6MJJ - chains A and B of the 4 polymer chains in the assembly; structure by X-ray diffraction, 1.93 A resolution.

== Chain A ==
Name: Antigen-presenting glycoprotein CD1d1
From: Mus musculus
UniProt: A0A0R4J090 (A0A0R4J090_MOUSE); residues 1-279 here correspond to UniProt positions 19-297 (UniProt number = residue number + 18)
Sequence (285 residues; each row starts with the number of its first residue):
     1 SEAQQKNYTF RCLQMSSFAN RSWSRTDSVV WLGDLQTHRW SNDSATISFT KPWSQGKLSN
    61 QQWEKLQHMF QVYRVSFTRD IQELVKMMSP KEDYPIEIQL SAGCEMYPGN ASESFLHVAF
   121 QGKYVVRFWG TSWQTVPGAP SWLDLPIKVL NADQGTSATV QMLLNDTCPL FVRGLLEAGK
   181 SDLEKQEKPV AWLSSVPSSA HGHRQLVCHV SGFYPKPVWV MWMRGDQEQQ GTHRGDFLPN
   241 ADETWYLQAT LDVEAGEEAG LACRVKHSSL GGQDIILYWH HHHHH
Unresolved in the structure: 1-6, 280-285
Differences from the reference sequence: expression tag (280-285)
Disulfides: Cys-104/Cys-168, Cys-208/Cys-263
Glycans and other covalent adducts: N-acetylglucosamine (NAG) linked to Asn-20, Asn-42; glycan linked to Asn-165
Bound ions: Na+: Ala-152 (shared with 1 residue of chain C)
Residues lining bound ligands: JU4 (N-[(2S,3S,4R)-1-({4-O-[(3,4-dichlorophenyl)methyl]-alpha-D-galactopyranosyl}oxy)-3,4-dihydroxyoctadecan-2-yl]hexacosanamide): Phe-10, Cys-12, Gln-14, Ser-28, Val-30, His-38, Trp-40, Ile-47, Trp-63, Leu-66, Met-69, Phe-70, Tyr-73, Ser-76, Phe-77, Asp-80, Ile-81, Leu-84, Val-85, Ile-98, Leu-100, Ala-102, Gly-103, Leu-116, Val-118, Phe-120, Trp-133, Trp-142, Leu-143, Pro-146, Leu-150, Asp-153, Gly-155, Thr-156, Ala-158, Thr-159, Val-160, Leu-163, Leu-164, Thr-167, Cys-168, Phe-171

== Chain B ==
Name: Beta-2-microglobulin
From: Mus musculus
UniProt: P01887 (B2MG_MOUSE); residues 1-99 here correspond to UniProt positions 21-119 (UniProt number = residue number + 20)
Sequence (99 residues; row label = number of the first residue in the row):
     1 IQKTPQIQVY SRHPPENGKP NILNCYVTQF HPPHIEIQML KNGKKIPKVE MSDMSFSKDW
    61 SFYILAHTEF TPTETDTYAC RVKHASMAEP KTVYWDRDM
Unresolved in the structure: 1-2
Disulfides: Cys-25/Cys-80

== Interface between chain A and chain B ==
Pairs across the interface (58; chain A residue first):
  Leu-13(A) with Ser-55(B); Phe-56(B)
  Gln-14(A) with Phe-56(B)
  Met-15(A) with Met-54(B); Phe-56(B), hydrophobic; Phe-62(B), hydrophobic
  Ser-17(A) with Pro-33(B)
  Val-29(A) with Asp-53(B); Met-54(B); Ser-55(B)
  Trp-31(A) with Ser-55(B), hydrogen bond; Tyr-63(B)
  Gln-36(A) with Asp-53(B), hydrogen bond
  Arg-39(A) with Asp-53(B), salt bridge
  Glu-97(A) with Pro-33(B); Phe-62(B)
  Gln-99(A) with Phe-56(B); Trp-60(B), hydrogen bond (side chain-backbone); Phe-62(B)
  Leu-100(A) with Phe-56(B)
  Ser-101(A) with Trp-60(B)
  His-117(A) with Trp-60(B)
  Ala-119(A) with Trp-60(B), hydrophobic
  Gly-122(A) with Trp-60(B)
  Tyr-124(A) with Trp-60(B)
  Val-190(A) with Pro-14(B), hydrophobic
  Trp-192(A) with Ser-11(B); His-13(B); Pro-14(B), hydrophobic; Pro-15(B)
  Ser-194(A) with Arg-97(B); Asp-98(B), hydrogen bond (side chain-backbone)
  Ser-195(A) with Asp-98(B)
  Val-196(A) with Asp-98(B); Met-99(B)
  Val-207(A) with Asp-98(B); Met-99(B)
  His-209(A) with Arg-97(B); Met-99(B)
  Ser-211(A) with Arg-12(B), hydrogen bond (side chain-backbone)
  Gly-212(A) with Arg-12(B)
  Leu-238(A) with Gln-8(B); Tyr-10(B); Tyr-26(B), hydrophobic
  Pro-239(A) with Tyr-10(B), hydrogen bond (backbone-side chain); Tyr-26(B), hydrophobic; Leu-65(B)
  Asn-240(A) with Tyr-10(B); Arg-12(B); Asn-24(B), hydrogen bond; Leu-65(B)
  Ala-241(A) with Leu-65(B); His-67(B)
  Asp-242(A) with Arg-12(B), salt bridge
  Thr-244(A) with Arg-12(B)
  Tyr-246(A) with Tyr-10(B), hydrophobic; Ser-11(B)
  Gln-248(A) with Met-99(B), hydrogen bond (side chain-backbone)
Also at the interface, not in a pair above, chain A (34 interface residues in all): Val-118
Also at the interface, not in a pair above, chain B (23 interface residues in all): Asp-96

== In short ==
The interface between chain A and chain B involves 34 residues on one side and 23 on the other; the contacts
include 8 hydrogen bonds and 2 salt bridges. Polar contacts include Arg-39(A)/Asp-53(B), Asp-242(A)/Arg-12(B)
and Trp-31(A)/Ser-55(B). Ligands of chain A: compound JU4.
Here chain A is Antigen-presenting glycoprotein CD1d1 and chain B is Beta-2-microglobulin, both from Mus
musculus. Entry 6MJJ (Crystal structure of the mCD1d/xxm (JJ290) /iNKTCR ternary complex) was determined by
X-ray diffraction together with 6MIV, 6MIY, 6MJ4, 6MJ6, 6MJA, 6MJI and 6MJQ from the same study.
